3M7N - chains G and Y of the 12 polymer chains in the assembly; structure by X-ray diffraction, 2.40 A resolution.

Chain G:
Protein: Probable exosome complex exonuclease 2
From: Archaeoglobus fulgidus
Notes: EC 3.1.13.-
Reference sequence: O29756 (ECX2_ARCFU); residue numbers follow UniProt; this construct covers 1-259
Chain sequence (259 residues; numbered 1 to 259; the number before each row is that of its first residue):
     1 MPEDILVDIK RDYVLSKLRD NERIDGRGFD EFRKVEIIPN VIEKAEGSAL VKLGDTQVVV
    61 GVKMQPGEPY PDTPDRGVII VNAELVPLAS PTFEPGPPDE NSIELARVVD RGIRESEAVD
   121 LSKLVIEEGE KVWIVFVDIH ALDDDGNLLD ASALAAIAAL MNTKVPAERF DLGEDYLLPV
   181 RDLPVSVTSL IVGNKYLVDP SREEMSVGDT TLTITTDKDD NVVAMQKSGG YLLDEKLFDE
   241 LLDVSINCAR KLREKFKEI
Disordered / not traced: 1-3, 258-259
What the authors report for this chain:
  - binding site for the 6-nt RNA strand (chain Y): Tyr70
  - mutagenesis - Y70A: decreased catalytic activity on RNA intermediates

Chain Y:
Molecule: 6-nt RNA strand
Sequence (6 nucleotides; row label = number of the first residue in the row):
     1 CUCCCC
Disordered / not traced: 1

Interface between chain G and chain Y:
Contacting residue pairs (17):
  Glu68(G) - U2(Y)  hydrogen bond to the base
  Pro69(G) - U2(Y)  base contact
  Tyr70(G) - U2(Y)  stacking on the base
  Tyr70(G) - C3(Y)  stacking on the base
  Asp72(G) - C3(Y)  hydrogen bond to the base
  Asp72(G) - C4(Y)  base contact
  Val78(G) - C3(Y)  base contact
  Ile79(G) - C3(Y)  hydrogen bond to the sugar
  Ile80(G) - U2(Y)  sugar contact
  Ile80(G) - C3(Y)  sugar contact
  Arg107(G) - C4(Y)  salt bridge to the phosphate
  Arg107(G) - C5(Y)  salt bridge to the phosphate
  Asp110(G) - C4(Y)  sugar contact
  Arg114(G) - C3(Y)  hydrogen bond to the base
  Arg114(G) - C4(Y)  hydrogen bond to the sugar
  Ile134(G) - U2(Y)  base contact
  Phe136(G) - U2(Y)  sugar contact

Overview:
12 residues of chain G and 4 residues of chain Y are in contact; the contacts include 5 hydrogen bonds, 2 salt
bridges and 2 aromatic stacking contacts. Polar contacts include Glu68(G)-U2(Y), Asp72(G)-C3(Y) and
Arg114(G)-C3(Y). From the paper: a binding site for the 6-nt RNA strand (chain Y) at Tyr70(G); Y70A of chain G
reduces catalytic activity on RNA intermediates.
Chain G is Probable exosome complex exonuclease 2 (Archaeoglobus fulgidus) and chain Y is a 6-nt RNA strand;
the structure, archaeoglobus fulgidus exosome with RNA bound to the active site, was determined by X-ray
diffraction, deposited together with 3M85.
